PDB entry 8Z8N | electron microscopy, 2.79 A resolution | chains A and E of the 5 polymer chains in the assembly

Chain A:
Name: Polymerase acidic protein
From: Thogoto virus (isolate SiAr 126)
UniProt: P27194 (PA_THOGV); residues 1-622 here = UniProt positions 1-622
Chain sequence (622 residues; each row starts with the number of its first residue):
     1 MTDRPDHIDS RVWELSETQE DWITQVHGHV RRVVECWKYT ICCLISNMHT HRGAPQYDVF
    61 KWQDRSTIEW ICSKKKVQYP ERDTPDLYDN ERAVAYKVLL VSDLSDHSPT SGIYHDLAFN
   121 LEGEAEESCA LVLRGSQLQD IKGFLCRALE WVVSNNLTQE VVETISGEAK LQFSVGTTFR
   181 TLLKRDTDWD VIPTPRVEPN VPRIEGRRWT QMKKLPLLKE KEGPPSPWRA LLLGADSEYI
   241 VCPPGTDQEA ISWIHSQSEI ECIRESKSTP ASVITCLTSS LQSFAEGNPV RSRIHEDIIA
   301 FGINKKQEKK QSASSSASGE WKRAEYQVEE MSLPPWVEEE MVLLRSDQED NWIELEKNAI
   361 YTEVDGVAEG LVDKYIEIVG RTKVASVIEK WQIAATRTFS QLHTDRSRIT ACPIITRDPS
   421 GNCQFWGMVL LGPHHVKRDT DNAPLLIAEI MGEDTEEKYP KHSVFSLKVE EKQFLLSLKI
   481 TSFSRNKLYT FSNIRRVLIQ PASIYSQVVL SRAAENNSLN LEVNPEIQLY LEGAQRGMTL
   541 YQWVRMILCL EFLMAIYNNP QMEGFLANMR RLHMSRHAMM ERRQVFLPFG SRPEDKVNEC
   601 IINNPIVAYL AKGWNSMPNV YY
Disordered / not traced: 1
Sequence notes: conflict Glu-471 (Gly in P27194)

Chain E:
Molecule: 17-nt RNA strand
Sequence (17 nucleotides; numbered 1 to 17; the number before each row is that of its first residue):
     1 GACUGCCUGU UUUUGCU
Disordered / not traced: 1-13

How chain A and chain E interact:
Residue-residue contacts (24):
  Thr-246(A) with G15(E), base contact
  Asp-247(A) with U14(E), sugar contact; G15(E), sugar contact
  Gln-248(A) with U14(E), hydrogen bond to the base
  Phe-284(A) with U14(E), sugar contact
  Asp-350(A) with U17(E), base contact
  Trp-352(A) with U17(E), hydrogen bond to the sugar
  Ile-353(A) with U17(E), hydrogen bond to the sugar
  Glu-354(A) with U17(E), hydrogen bond to the sugar
  Glu-389(A) with U17(E), hydrogen bond to the sugar
  Gln-392(A) with C16(E), base contact
  Ile-393(A) with C16(E), base contact
  Thr-396(A) with C16(E), hydrogen bond to the base
  Arg-397(A) with U14(E), sugar contact; C16(E), salt bridge to the phosphate
  Thr-416(A) with U17(E), base contact
  Arg-417(A) with G15(E), hydrogen bond to the sugar; U17(E), hydrogen bond to the base
  Asp-418(A) with U17(E), base contact
  Pro-419(A) with U17(E), base contact
  Gln-424(A) with U17(E), base contact
  Ser-492(A) with C16(E), base contact
  Arg-495(A) with C16(E), hydrogen bond to the base; U17(E), hydrogen bond to the phosphate

In short:
20 residues of chain A and 4 residues of chain E are in contact, with 10 hydrogen bonds and 1 salt bridge.
Polar contacts include Gln-248(A)/U14(E), Thr-396(A)/C16(E) and Arg-417(A)/U17(E).
Chain A is Polymerase acidic protein (Thogoto virus (isolate SiAr 126)) and chain E is a 17-nt RNA strand; the
structure, Cryo-EM structure of Thogoto virus polymerase in transcription pre-initiation conformation 3, was
determined by electron microscopy together with 8Z85, 8Z8J, 8Z8X, 8Z90, 8Z97, 8Z98 and 3 further entries from
the same study.
